2XD2 - chain A; structure by X-ray diffraction, 2.90 A resolution.

# Chain A
Name: Maltose/maltodextrin-binding protein
Source organism: Streptococcus pneumoniae
UniProtKB: P59213 (MALX_STRPN); residues 30-422 here correspond to UniProt positions 31-423 (UniProt number = residue number + 1)
Chain sequence (416 residues; each row starts with the number of its first residue):
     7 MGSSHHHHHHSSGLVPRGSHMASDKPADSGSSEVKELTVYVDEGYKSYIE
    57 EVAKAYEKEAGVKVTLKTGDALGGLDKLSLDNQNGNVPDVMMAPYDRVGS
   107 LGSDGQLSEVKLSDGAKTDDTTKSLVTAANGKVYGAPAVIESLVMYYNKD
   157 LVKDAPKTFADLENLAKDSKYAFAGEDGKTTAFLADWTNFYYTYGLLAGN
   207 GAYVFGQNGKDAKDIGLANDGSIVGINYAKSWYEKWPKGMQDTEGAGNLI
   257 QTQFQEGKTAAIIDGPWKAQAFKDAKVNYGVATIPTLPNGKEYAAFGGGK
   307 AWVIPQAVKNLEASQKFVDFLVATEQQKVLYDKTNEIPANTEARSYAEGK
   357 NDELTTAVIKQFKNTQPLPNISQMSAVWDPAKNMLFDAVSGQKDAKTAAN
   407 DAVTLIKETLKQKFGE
Disordered / not traced: 7-40, 420-422
Construct notes: expression tag (7-29); conflict Asn90 (Ser91 in P59213), Leu416 (Ile417 in P59213)
Curated features (UniProtKB/Swiss-Prot):
  - binding site (substrate): Tyr51, Asp76, Asp82, Asp102, Arg103, Glu147, Asp192, Asn195, Glu250 to Gly253, Trp273, Lys306

# Overview
Curated annotation (UniProt) lists 14 substrate-binding residues.
Chain A is Maltose/maltodextrin-binding protein (Streptococcus pneumoniae); the structure, The crystal
structure of MalX from Streptococcus pneumoniae, was determined by X-ray diffraction, deposited together with
2XD3.
